PDB entry 9FSW | X-ray diffraction, 2.39 A resolution | chains D and N of the 14 polymer chains in the assembly

== Chain D (and N) ==
Molecule: ATP-dependent Clp protease proteolytic subunit
Organism: Staphylococcus epidermidis
Notes: EC 3.4.21.92; chain N of this document is another copy of the same molecule, construct and numbering; everything in this record applies to it too
Reference sequence: A0A0N1MQL5 (A0A0N1MQL5_STAEP); residue numbers follow UniProt; this construct covers 1-193
Sequence (199 residues; each row starts with the number of its first residue):
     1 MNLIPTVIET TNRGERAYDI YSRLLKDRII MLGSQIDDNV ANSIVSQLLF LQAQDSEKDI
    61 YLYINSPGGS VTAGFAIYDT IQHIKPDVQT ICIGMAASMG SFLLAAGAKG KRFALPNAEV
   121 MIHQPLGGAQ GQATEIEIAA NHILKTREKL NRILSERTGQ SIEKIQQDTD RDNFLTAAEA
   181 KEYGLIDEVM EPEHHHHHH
Unresolved in the structure: 1-3, 8-17, 193-199 (chain N: 1-3, 8-17, 194-199)
Sequence notes: expression tag (194-199)
What the authors report for this chain:
  - catalytic residues: Ser98, His123 (citing earlier work)
  - mutagenesis - S98A: abolished catalytic activity

== Chain D / chain N interface ==
Residue-residue contacts (43):
  Gln124(D) - Gln132(N)
  Gln124(D) - Ala133(N)  hydrogen bond (side chain-backbone)
  Gln124(D) - Thr134(N)  hydrogen bond (side chain-backbone)
  Pro125(D) - Gln132(N)
  Pro125(D) - Ala133(N)  hydrogen bond (backbone-backbone)
  Leu126(D) - Gly131(N)
  Leu126(D) - Gln132(N)
  Gly127(D) - Gln130(N)
  Gly127(D) - Gly131(N)  hydrogen bond (backbone-backbone)
  Gly127(D) - Ile136(N)
  Gly128(D) - Ala129(N)
  Gly128(D) - Gln130(N)
  Gly128(D) - Ile136(N)
  Ala129(D) - Gly128(N)
  Ala129(D) - Ala129(N)  hydrogen bond (backbone-backbone)
  Gln130(D) - Gly127(N)
  Gln130(D) - Gly128(N)
  Gly131(D) - Leu126(N)
  Gly131(D) - Gly127(N)  hydrogen bond (backbone-backbone)
  Gln132(D) - Gln124(N)
  Gln132(D) - Pro125(N)
  Gln132(D) - Leu126(N)
  Gln132(D) - Asp170(N)  hydrogen bond (side chain-backbone)
  Gln132(D) - Arg171(N)
  Ala133(D) - Gln124(N)  hydrogen bond (backbone-side chain)
  Ala133(D) - Pro125(N)  hydrogen bond (backbone-backbone)
  Ala133(D) - Ile143(N)  hydrophobic
  Thr134(D) - Gln124(N)  hydrogen bond (backbone-side chain)
  Thr134(D) - Arg147(N)
  Ile136(D) - Gly127(N)
  Ile136(D) - Gly128(N)
  Ile136(D) - Ala140(N)  hydrophobic
  Ile136(D) - Ile143(N)  hydrophobic
  Glu137(D) - Leu144(N)
  Ala140(D) - Ile136(N)  hydrophobic
  Ala140(D) - Ala140(N)  hydrophobic
  Ile143(D) - Ala133(N)  hydrophobic
  Ile143(D) - Ile136(N)  hydrophobic
  Leu144(D) - Glu137(N)
  Arg147(D) - Thr134(N)
  Asp170(D) - Gln132(N)  hydrogen bond (backbone-side chain)
  Asp170(D) - Thr134(N)
  Arg171(D) - Gln132(N)

== Overview ==
Chain D and chain N each contribute 19 residues to their interface, with 11 hydrogen bonds. Polar contacts
include Gln124(D)-Ala133(N), Gln124(D)-Thr134(N) and Gln132(D)-Asp170(N). From the paper: catalytic residues
Ser98(D) and His123(D); S98A of chain D abolishes catalytic activity.
Both chains are ATP-dependent Clp protease proteolytic subunit (Staphylococcus epidermidis). Entry 9FSW (ClpP
from Staphylococcus epidermidis with glycerol in some of the catalytic sites) was determined by X-ray
diffraction, deposited together with 9G72 and 9G6I.
